5VES - chains A and B; structure by X-ray diffraction, 2.40 A resolution.

Chain A (and B):
Name: Outer membrane protein A
Organism: Salmonella typhimurium (strain 14028s / SGSC 2262)
Notes: chain B of this document is another copy of the same molecule, construct and numbering; everything in this record applies to it too
UniProt: A0A0F6AZN3 (A0A0F6AZN3_SALT1); residues 184-328 here correspond to UniProt positions 205-349 (UniProt number = residue number + 21)
Chain sequence (148 residues; each row starts with the number of its first residue):
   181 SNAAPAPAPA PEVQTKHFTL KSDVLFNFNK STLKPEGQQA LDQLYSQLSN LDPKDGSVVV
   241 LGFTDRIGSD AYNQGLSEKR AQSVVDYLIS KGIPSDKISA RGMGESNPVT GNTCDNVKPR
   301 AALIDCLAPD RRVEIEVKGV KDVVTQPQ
Unresolved in the structure: 181-193, 321-328 (chain B: 181-193, 322-328)
Sequence notes: expression tag (181-183)
Modified residues: Mse283 (selenomethionine; parent Met)
Disulfides: Cys294-Cys306

Interface between chain A and chain B:
Pairs across the interface (22):
  Phe208(A) with Ile247(B), hydrophobic; Arg300(B)
  Ile247(A) with Phe208(B)
  Gly248(A) with Phe208(B)
  Ser249(A) with Phe208(B); Arg300(B), hydrogen bond (backbone-side chain)
  Ala251(A) with Phe208(B)
  Tyr252(A) with Asn209(B); Gly248(B); Ser249(B), hydrogen bond (side chain-backbone); Tyr252(B)
  Arg300(A) with Ser202(B); Asp203(B), salt bridge; Phe206(B), hydrogen bond (side chain-backbone); Asn207(B), hydrogen bond (side chain-backbone); Phe208(B); Ile304(B)
  Ala301(A) with Ala301(B); Ile304(B); Asp305(B)
  Ile304(A) with Ile304(B), hydrophobic
  Asp305(A) with Ala301(B)
Other interface residues (no listed pair), chain B (16 interface residues in all): Arg260, Arg311

Summary:
10 residues of chain A and 16 residues of chain B are in contact, with 4 hydrogen bonds and 1 salt bridge.
Among the polar pairs are Arg300(A)-Asp203(B), Ser249(A)-Arg300(B) and Tyr252(A)-Ser249(B).
Both chains are Outer membrane protein A (Salmonella typhimurium (strain 14028s / SGSC 2262)). Entry 5VES (The
2.4A crystal structure of OmpA domain of OmpA from Salmonella enterica subsp. enterica serovar Typhimurium
...) was determined by X-ray diffraction, deposited together with 4RHA and 3OON.
